1HJS - chain A; structure by X-ray diffraction, 1.87 A resolution.

== Chain A ==
Protein: Beta-1,4-galactanase
From: Thielavia heterothallica
Notes: EC 3.2.1.89
Chain sequence (332 residues; numbered 1 to 332; the number before each row is that of its first residue):
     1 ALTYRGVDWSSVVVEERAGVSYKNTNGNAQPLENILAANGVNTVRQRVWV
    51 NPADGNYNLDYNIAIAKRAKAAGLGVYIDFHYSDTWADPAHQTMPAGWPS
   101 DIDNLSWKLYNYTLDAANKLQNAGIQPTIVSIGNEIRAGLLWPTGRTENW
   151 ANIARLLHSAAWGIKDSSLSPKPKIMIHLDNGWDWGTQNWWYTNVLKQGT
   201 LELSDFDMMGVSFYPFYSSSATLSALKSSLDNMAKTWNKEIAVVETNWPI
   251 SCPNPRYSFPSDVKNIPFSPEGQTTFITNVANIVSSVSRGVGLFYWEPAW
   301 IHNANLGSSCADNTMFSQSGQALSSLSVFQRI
Disulfides: C252-C310
Covalently attached groups: N-acetylglucosamine (NAG) linked to N111

== Summary ==
Covalently linked N-acetylglucosamine: at N111.
Chain A is Beta-1,4-galactanase (Thielavia heterothallica); the structure, Structure of two fungal
beta-1,4-galactanases: searching for the basis for temperature and pH optimum, was determined by X-ray
diffraction (same publication as 1HJQ and 1HJU).
